Entry 7XZJ (electron microscopy, 2.97 A resolution); this record covers chains 9 and X of the 8 polymer chains in the assembly.

[Chain 9]
Molecule: Toc90
Organism: Chlamydomonas reinhardtii
Reference sequence: A0A2K3CR90 (A0A2K3CR90_CHLRE); residues 1-967 here = UniProt positions 1-967
Sequence (967 residues; numbered 1 to 967; the number before each row is that of its first residue):
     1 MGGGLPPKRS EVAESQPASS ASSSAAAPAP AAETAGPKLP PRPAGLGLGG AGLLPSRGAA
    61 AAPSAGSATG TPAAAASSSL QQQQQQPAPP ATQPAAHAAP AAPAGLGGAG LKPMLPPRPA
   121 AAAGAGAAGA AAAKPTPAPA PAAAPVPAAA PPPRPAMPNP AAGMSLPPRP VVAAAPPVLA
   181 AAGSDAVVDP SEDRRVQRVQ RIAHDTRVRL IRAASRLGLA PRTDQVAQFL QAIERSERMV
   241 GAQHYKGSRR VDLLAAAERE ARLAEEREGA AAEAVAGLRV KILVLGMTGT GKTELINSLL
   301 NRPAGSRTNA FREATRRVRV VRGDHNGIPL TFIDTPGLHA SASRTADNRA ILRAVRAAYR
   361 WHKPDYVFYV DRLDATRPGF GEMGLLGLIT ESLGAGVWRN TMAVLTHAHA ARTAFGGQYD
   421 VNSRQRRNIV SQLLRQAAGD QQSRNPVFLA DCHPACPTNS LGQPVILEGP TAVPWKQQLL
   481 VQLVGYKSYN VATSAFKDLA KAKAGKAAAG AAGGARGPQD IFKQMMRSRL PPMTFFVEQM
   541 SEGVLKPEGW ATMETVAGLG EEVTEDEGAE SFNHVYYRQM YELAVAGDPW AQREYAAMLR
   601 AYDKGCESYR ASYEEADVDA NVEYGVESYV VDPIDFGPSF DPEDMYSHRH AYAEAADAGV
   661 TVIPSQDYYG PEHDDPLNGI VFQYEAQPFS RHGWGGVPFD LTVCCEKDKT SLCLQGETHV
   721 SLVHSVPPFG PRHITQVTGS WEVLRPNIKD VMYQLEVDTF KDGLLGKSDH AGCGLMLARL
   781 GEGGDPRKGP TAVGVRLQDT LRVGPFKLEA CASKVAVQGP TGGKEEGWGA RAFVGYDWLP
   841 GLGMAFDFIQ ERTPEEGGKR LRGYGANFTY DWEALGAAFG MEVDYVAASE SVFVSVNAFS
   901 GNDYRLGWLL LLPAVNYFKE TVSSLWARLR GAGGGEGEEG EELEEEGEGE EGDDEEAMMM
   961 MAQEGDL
Disordered / not traced: 1-528, 783, 819-823, 853-859, 928-967
Small-molecule neighbours: inositol hexakisphosphate (IHP): S768, H770, R802, K807
What the authors report for this chain:
  - binding site for inositol hexakisphosphate: S768

[Chain X]
Molecule: Unknown peptide
Organism: Chlamydomonas reinhardtii
Sequence (24 residues; row label = number of the first residue in the row):
     2 AAAAFAFFAG FAFAAFAAAA AAAA

[Interface between chain 9 and chain X]
Pairs across the interface - 19 pairs, chain 9 then chain X:
  H733(9) - F17(X)
  T759(9) - F17(X)
  K761(9) - F17(X)  hydrogen bond (side chain-backbone)
  K761(9) - A20(X)
  K761(9) - A21(X)
  L764(9) - F17(X)  hydrophobic
  A771(9) - F14(X)  hydrophobic
  A771(9) - F17(X)
  G772(9) - F14(X)
  G772(9) - F17(X)
  C773(9) - F14(X)  hydrophobic
  C773(9) - F17(X)
  L797(9) - A10(X)  hydrophobic
  L797(9) - F14(X)  hydrophobic
  Q798(9) - F14(X)
  K814(9) - A4(X)
  K814(9) - A7(X)
  W828(9) - A3(X)
  W828(9) - A4(X)
Also at the interface, not in a pair above, chain 9 (13 interface residues in all): D799, Q850
Also at the interface, not in a pair above, chain X (9 interface residues in all): G11

[Summary]
The interface between chain 9 and chain X involves 13 residues on one side and 9 on the other, with 1 hydrogen
bond. Its one hydrogen-bonded contact is K761(9)-F17(X). Ligands of chain 9: inositol hexakisphosphate. From
the paper: a binding site for inositol hexakisphosphate at S768(9).
Here chain 9 is Toc90 and chain X is Unknown peptide, both from Chlamydomonas reinhardtii. Entry 7XZJ (Cryo-EM
structure of TOC complex from Chlamydomonas reinhardtii) was determined by electron microscopy together with
7XZI from the same study.
